Entry 8IMM (electron microscopy, 2.76 A resolution); this record covers chains 4 and k of the 41 polymer chains in the assembly.

[Chain 4]
Molecule: CpcG
Organism: Anthocerotibacter panamensis
Amino-acid sequence (252 residues; numbered 1 to 252; the number before each row is that of its first residue):
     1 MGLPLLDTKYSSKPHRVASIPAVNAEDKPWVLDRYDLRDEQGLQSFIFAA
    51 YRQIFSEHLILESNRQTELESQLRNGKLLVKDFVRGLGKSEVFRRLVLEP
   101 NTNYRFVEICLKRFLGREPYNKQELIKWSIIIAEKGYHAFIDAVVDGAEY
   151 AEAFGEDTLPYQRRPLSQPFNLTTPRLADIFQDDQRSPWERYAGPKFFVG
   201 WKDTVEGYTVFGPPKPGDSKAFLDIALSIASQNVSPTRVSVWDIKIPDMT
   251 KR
Not modelled in the structure: 251-252
Small-molecule neighbours:
  - phycocyanobilin (CYC), molecule 1: Leu6, Asn103, Tyr104, Ile126, Lys127, Ser129, Ile130, Ala133
  - phycocyanobilin (CYC), molecule 2: Ser12, Lys13, Pro14, Arg16, Val17
  - phycocyanobilin (CYC), molecule 3: Phe55, Ser56, Glu57, His58, Leu59, Asn171, Leu172, Pro175, Arg176, Leu177, Gln182
  - phycocyanobilin (CYC), molecule 4: Glu68, Ser71, Arg74, Asn75

[Chain k]
Molecule: CpcB
Organism: Anthocerotibacter panamensis
Amino-acid sequence (172 residues; each row starts with the number of its first residue):
     1 MNDVFTRAIAQADLKGSFLLESDLDKLASFAKEGVKRLDAVAALTNNAPA
    51 IISDAAHKLFAEQQELIQPGGNAYPHRRMAACLRDMEIILRYVSYALLAG
   101 DASVLDDRCLNGLRETYNALGTPTQSVARAVQLMKDAAMVHLKSTANVTV
   151 GDCSSLYSEAATYFDKAAASIA
Small-molecule neighbours:
  - phycocyanobilin (CYC), molecule 1: Val35, Lys36, Leu38, Asp39, Ala40, Leu142, Lys143, Ser144, Thr145, Val148, Thr149, Val150, Gly151, Asp152, Cys153, Tyr157
  - phycocyanobilin (CYC), molecule 2: His57, Phe60, Ile67, Tyr74, Pro75, His76, Met79
  - phycocyanobilin (CYC), molecule 3: Leu59, Leu66, Asn72, Ala73, Arg77, Arg78, Ala81, Cys82, Arg84, Asp85, Met86, Ile88, Tyr92, Arg108, Cys109, Leu113, Thr116, Tyr117, Leu120, Thr122, Ser126, Val127, Ala130

[Chain 4 / chain k interface]
Pairs across the interface (34; chain 4 residue first):
  Leu3(4) - Arg77(k)
  Leu3(4) - Ala80(k)  hydrophobic
  Leu3(4) - Ala81(k)
  Leu3(4) - Arg84(k)
  Leu6(4) - Leu120(k)  hydrophobic
  Arg94(4) - Met1(k)
  Leu98(4) - Arg108(k)  hydrogen bond (backbone-side chain)
  Glu99(4) - Met1(k)
  Glu99(4) - Arg108(k)  salt bridge
  Asn101(4) - Arg108(k)  hydrogen bond (backbone-side chain)
  Thr102(4) - Arg108(k)
  Thr102(4) - Asn111(k)
  Asn103(4) - Arg108(k)  hydrogen bond
  Tyr104(4) - Gly112(k)
  Tyr104(4) - Leu113(k)
  Tyr104(4) - Thr116(k)  hydrogen bond
  Ile126(4) - Ala119(k)  hydrophobic
  Ile126(4) - Leu120(k)  hydrophobic
  Ile130(4) - Arg84(k)
  Ala133(4) - Ile88(k)
  Ala133(4) - Arg91(k)  hydrogen bond (backbone-side chain)
  Glu134(4) - Arg84(k)
  Asp183(4) - Asn2(k)  hydrogen bond
  Asp183(4) - Arg7(k)  salt bridge
  Asp183(4) - Ala10(k)
  Asp183(4) - Leu14(k)
  Asp184(4) - Leu14(k)
  Gln185(4) - Leu14(k)
  Arg186(4) - Leu14(k)
  Tyr192(4) - Leu14(k)
  Tyr192(4) - Lys15(k)
  Tyr192(4) - Gly16(k)
  Ala193(4) - Lys15(k)
  Gly194(4) - Lys15(k)
Interface residues without a listed pair, chain 4 (21 interface residues in all): Pro195
Interface residues without a listed pair, chain k (22 interface residues in all): Asp13, Asp107

[Overview]
Chain 4 and chain k form an interface of 21 and 22 residues respectively; the contacts include 6 hydrogen
bonds and 2 salt bridges. Among the polar pairs are Glu99(4)-Arg108(k), Asp183(4)-Arg7(k) and
Leu98(4)-Arg108(k). One phycocyanobilin molecule is bound between chain 4 and chain k.
Chain 4 is CpcG and chain k is CpcB, both from Anthocerotibacter panamensis; the structure, Rs2'I-Rs2'II,
Rs1'I-Rs1'II, Rb'I-Rb'II cylinder in cyanobacterial phycobilisome from Anthocerotibacter panamensis (Cluster
E), was determined by electron microscopy, deposited together with 8IMI, 8IMJ, 8IMK, 8IML, 8IMN and 8IMO.
